Entry 6MTT (X-ray diffraction, 1.70 A resolution); this record covers chains L and H of the 3 polymer chains in the assembly.

== Chain L ==
Name: Antibody VRC46.01 Fb light chain
Source organism: Homo sapiens
Notes: antibody fragment or engineered binder
Sequence (214 residues; numbered 1 to 214; the number before each row is that of its first residue):
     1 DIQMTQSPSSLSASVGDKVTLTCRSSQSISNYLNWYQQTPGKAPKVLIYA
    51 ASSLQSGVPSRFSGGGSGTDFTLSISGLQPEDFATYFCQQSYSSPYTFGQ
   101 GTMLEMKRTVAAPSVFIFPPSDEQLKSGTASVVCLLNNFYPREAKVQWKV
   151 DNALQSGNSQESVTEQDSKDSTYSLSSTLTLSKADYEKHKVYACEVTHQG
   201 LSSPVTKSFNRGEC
Unresolved in the structure: 212-214
Cystine bridges: Cys23-Cys88, Cys134-Cys194

== Chain H ==
Name: Antibody VRC46.01 Fab heavy chain
Source organism: Homo sapiens
Notes: antibody fragment or engineered binder
Sequence (224 residues; numbered 1 to 224 plus 14 insertion-coded residues; 14 numbers in that range are skipped by the numbering (no residue carries them; nothing is unmodelled there); the number before each row is that of its first residue; a row labelled like 39A-39D holds insertion residues (39A, then the next letters in order)):
     1 QVQLVQSGSEVKKPGSSVKVSCKASGGTFSTYTFSWVRQ
39A-39D APRH
    40 G
    45 LEWLGGIL
   52A P
    53 LLNIANYAQKFQGRVKFAADKSTNMAYMEL
82A-82C SGL
    83 RSDDTAVYYCARHSNSWF
100A-100F SPKWYF
   101 DVWGRGTLVTVSSA
   125 STKGPSVFPLAPSSKSTSGGTAALGCLVKDYFPEPVTVSWNSGALTSGVH
   175 TFPAVLQSSGLYSLSSVVTVPSSSLGTQTYICNVNHKPSNTKVDKKVEPK
Unresolved in the structure: 39A-39D
Cystine bridges: Cys22-Cys92, Cys150-Cys206

== How chain L and chain H interact ==
Residue-residue contacts - 69 pairs, chain L then chain H:
  Asn31(L) with Lys100C(H), hydrogen bond
  Tyr32(L) with Pro100B(H); Lys100C(H)
  Asn34(L) with Trp100D(H), hydrogen bond (side chain-backbone); Tyr100E(H)
  Tyr36(L) with Tyr100E(H); Phe100F(H), hydrogen bond (side chain-backbone); Trp103(H), hydrophobic
  Gln38(L) with Gln39(H), hydrogen bond; Tyr91(H), hydrogen bond
  Lys42(L) with Tyr91(H)
  Ala43(L) with Tyr91(H), hydrophobic; Trp103(H), hydrophobic; Gly104(H)
  Pro44(L) with Trp103(H)
  Val46(L) with Tyr100E(H), hydrophobic; Phe100F(H)
  Tyr49(L) with Tyr100E(H), hydrophobic
  Gln55(L) with Tyr100E(H), hydrogen bond
  Phe87(L) with Gln39(H); Leu45(H), hydrophobic
  Gln89(L) with Trp100D(H)
  Ser91(L) with Trp100D(H), hydrogen bond (side chain-backbone)
  Ser94(L) with Trp47(H)
  Tyr96(L) with Trp47(H); Trp100D(H), hydrophobic
  Phe98(L) with Leu45(H); Phe100F(H), hydrophobic
  Phe116(L) with Lys139(H); Ser140(H); Thr141(H); Ser142(H); Ala147(H), hydrophobic
  Ile117(L) with Lys139(H), hydrogen bond (backbone-backbone)
  Phe118(L) with Leu134(H), hydrophobic; Ala135(H); Ser140(H); Ala147(H); Leu148(H), hydrophobic
  Ser121(L) with Phe132(H); Pro133(H)
  Glu123(L) with Pro133(H); Lys219(H), salt bridge
  Gln124(L) with Phe132(H); Lys153(H)
  Ser131(L) with Leu151(H); Lys153(H)
  Val133(L) with Leu134(H), hydrophobic
  Leu135(L) with Phe176(H), hydrophobic; Val191(H), hydrophobic
  Asn137(L) with His174(H); Thr193(H)
  Asn138(L) with His174(H), hydrogen bond
  Gln160(L) with Val179(H); Leu180(H), hydrogen bond (side chain-backbone); Gln181(H)
  Glu161(L) with Val179(H)
  Ser162(L) with Phe176(H); Pro177(H), hydrogen bond (side chain-backbone); Val179(H)
  Val163(L) with Pro177(H)
  Thr164(L) with Phe176(H)
  Ser174(L) with His174(H), hydrogen bond; Phe176(H)
  Leu175(L) with Phe176(H)
  Ser176(L) with Phe176(H); Ser189(H), hydrogen bond
  Thr180(L) with Lys153(H)
  Lys207(L) with Lys139(H)
Interface residues without a listed pair, chain L (42 interface residues in all): Ala50, Pro95, Asp167, Thr178
Interface residues without a listed pair, chain H (37 interface residues in all): Val37, Tyr59, Ala60, Thr175

== Summary ==
The interface between chain L and chain H involves 42 residues on one side and 37 on the other; the contacts
include 13 hydrogen bonds and 1 salt bridge. Polar pairs include Glu123(L)-Lys219(H), Asn31(L)-Lys100C(H) and
Asn34(L)-Trp100D(H).
Chain L is Antibody VRC46.01 Fb light chain and chain H is Antibody VRC46.01 Fab heavy chain, both from Homo
sapiens; the structure, Crystal structure of VRC46.01 Fab in complex with gp41 peptide, was determined by
X-ray diffraction, deposited together with 6MTQ, 6MTR and 6MTS.
